3BTL - chains B and A; structure by X-ray diffraction, 2.90 A resolution.

Chain B (and A):
Molecule: HTH-type transcriptional regulator qacR
From: Staphylococcus aureus subsp. aureus Mu50
Notes: chain A of this document is another copy of the same molecule, construct and numbering; everything in this record applies to it too
UniProt: P0A0N3 (QACR_STAAM); residue numbers follow UniProt; this construct covers 1-188
Sequence (188 residues; numbered 1 to 188; the number before each row is that of its first residue):
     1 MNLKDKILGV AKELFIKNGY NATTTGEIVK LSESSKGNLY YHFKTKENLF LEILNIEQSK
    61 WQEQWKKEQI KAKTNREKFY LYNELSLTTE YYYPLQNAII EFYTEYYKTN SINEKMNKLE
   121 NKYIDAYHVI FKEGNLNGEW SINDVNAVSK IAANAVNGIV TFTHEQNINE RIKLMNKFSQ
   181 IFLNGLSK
Unresolved in the structure: 1, 188
Differences from the reference sequence: engineered mutation Q58 (Glu in P0A0N3), A72 (Cys in P0A0N3), S141 (Cys in P0A0N3)
Curated features (UniProtKB/Swiss-Prot):
  - DNA-binding region: T24 to F43 (H-T-H motif)
What the authors report for this chain:
  - binding site for malachite green: W61, E90, Y93, Y103, E120, Y123, F162

Interface between chain B and chain A:
Residue-residue contacts (54; chain B residue first):
  N18(B) with T104(A)
  Q96(B) with F162(A)
  N97(B) with Y103(A); T104(A); Y107(A)
  I100(B) with I100(A), hydrophobic; T161(A); F162(A), hydrophobic
  E101(B) with I100(A); T104(A), hydrogen bond
  Y103(B) with H164(A)
  T104(B) with N97(A); I100(A)
  E120(B) with E165(A)
  D144(B) with K177(A), salt bridge
  A147(B) with L174(A), hydrophobic
  K150(B) with Q166(A)
  I151(B) with L174(A); F178(A), hydrophobic
  N154(B) with G158(A); I159(A); F162(A); T163(A), hydrogen bond
  A155(B) with A155(A); I159(A)
  N157(B) with F162(A)
  G158(B) with N154(A); G158(A)
  I159(B) with I151(A); N154(A)
  T161(B) with Y103(A); Y107(A), hydrogen bond (backbone-side chain); F162(A)
  F162(B) with Y103(A); N154(A); N157(A); G158(A); T161(A)
  H164(B) with Y107(A)
  L174(B) with I151(A)
  K177(B) with D144(A); I151(A)
  F178(B) with I151(A), hydrophobic
  I181(B) with F182(A); G185(A); L186(A), hydrophobic
  F182(B) with I181(A)
  N184(B) with N184(A); G185(A), hydrogen bond (side chain-backbone)
  G185(B) with I181(A); N184(A); G185(A)
  L186(B) with I181(A), hydrophobic
  S187(B) with N184(A)
Other interface residues (no listed pair), chain B (34 interface residues in all): K17, V148, T163, E165, E170
Other interface residues (no listed pair), chain A (33 interface residues in all): E101, K108, N113, N117, A147, V148, K150

In short:
34 residues of chain B face 33 of chain A across their interface, with 4 hydrogen bonds and 1 salt bridge.
Polar pairs include D144(B)-K177(A), E101(B)-T104(A) and N154(B)-T163(A). From the paper: a binding site for
malachite green at W61(B), E90(B) and Y93(B) among others.
Chain B and chain A are both HTH-type transcriptional regulator qacR (Staphylococcus aureus subsp. aureus
Mu50); the structure, crystal structure of QacR(E58Q) bound to malachite green, was determined by X-ray
diffraction, deposited together with 3BT9, 3BTC, 3BTI and 3BTJ.
